9D7O - chains G and H of the 8 polymer chains in the assembly; structure by electron microscopy, 3.56 A resolution.

Chain G:
Name: CH103 Fab light chain
Organism: Homo sapiens
Notes: antibody fragment or engineered binder
Chain sequence (278 residues; numbered -18 to 261 plus 2 insertion-coded residues; 4 numbers in that range are skipped by the numbering (no residue carries them; nothing is unmodelled there); the number before each row is that of its first residue; numbers below 1 keep their minus sign (Met-18 is residue -18)):
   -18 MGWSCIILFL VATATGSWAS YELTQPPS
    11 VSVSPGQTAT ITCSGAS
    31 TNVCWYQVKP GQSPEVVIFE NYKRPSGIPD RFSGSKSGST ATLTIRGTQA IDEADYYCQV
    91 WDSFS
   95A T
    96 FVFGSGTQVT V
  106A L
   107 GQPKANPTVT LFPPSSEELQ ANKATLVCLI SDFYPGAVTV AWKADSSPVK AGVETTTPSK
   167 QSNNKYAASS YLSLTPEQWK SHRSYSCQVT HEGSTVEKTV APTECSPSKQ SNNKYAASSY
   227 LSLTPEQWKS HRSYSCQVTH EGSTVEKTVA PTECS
Not modelled in the structure: -18 to 1, 122-131, 149-157, 180-192, 203-261
Cystine bridges: Cys134-Cys193

Chain H:
Name: CH103 Fab heavy chain
Organism: Homo sapiens
Notes: antibody fragment or engineered binder
Chain sequence (245 residues; each row starts with the number of its first residue; a row labelled like 82A-82C holds insertion residues (82A, then the next letters in order); numbers below 1 keep their minus sign (Met-18 is residue -18)):
   -18 MGWSCIILFL VATATGVHSQ VQLQESGPGV VKSSETLSLT CTVSGGSMGG TYWSWLRLSP
    42 GKGLEWIGYI FHTGETNYSP SLKGRVSISV DTSEDQFSLR L
82A-82C RSV
    83 TAADTAVYFC ASLPRGQL
100A-100E VNAYF
   101 RNWGRGSLVS VTAASTKGPS VFPLAPSSKS TSGGTAALGC LVKDYFPEPV TVSWNSGALT
   161 SGVHTFPAVL QSSGLYSLSS VVTVPSSSLG TQTYICNVNH KPSNTKVDKK VEPKSCDK
Not modelled in the structure: -18 to 0, 125-138, 155-164, 183-195, 206-218

Interface between chain G and chain H:
Contacting residue pairs (48; chain G residue first):
  Thr31(G) - Val100A(H)
  Asn32(G) - Asn100B(H)  hydrogen bond
  Cys34(G) - Tyr100D(H)  hydrophobic
  Tyr36(G) - Tyr100D(H)
  Tyr36(G) - Phe100E(H)  hydrogen bond (side chain-backbone)
  Val38(G) - Leu39(H)  hydrophobic
  Ser43(G) - Gly104(H)
  Pro44(G) - Phe91(H)
  Pro44(G) - Trp103(H)
  Val46(G) - Tyr100D(H)  hydrophobic
  Phe49(G) - Tyr100D(H)  hydrophobic
  Glu50(G) - Asn100B(H)
  Tyr87(G) - Leu39(H)
  Tyr87(G) - Gly44(H)
  Tyr87(G) - Leu45(H)
  Gln89(G) - Ala100C(H)  hydrogen bond (side chain-backbone)
  Gln89(G) - Tyr100D(H)
  Gln89(G) - Phe100E(H)
  Trp91(G) - Leu100(H)
  Phe94(G) - Pro61(H)  hydrophobic
  Ser95(G) - Pro61(H)
  Thr95A(G) - Trp47(H)
  Thr95A(G) - Asn58(H)  hydrogen bond
  Thr95A(G) - Leu100(H)
  Phe96(G) - Ala100C(H)
  Phe96(G) - Phe100E(H)  hydrophobic
  Phe98(G) - Leu37(H)  hydrophobic
  Phe98(G) - Leu45(H)  hydrophobic
  Phe98(G) - Phe100E(H)  hydrophobic
  Phe118(G) - Leu124(H)  hydrophobic
  Phe118(G) - Gly139(H)
  Ser121(G) - Pro123(H)  hydrogen bond (side chain-backbone)
  Val133(G) - Ser179(H)
  Leu135(G) - Phe166(H)  hydrophobic
  Leu135(G) - Ser179(H)
  Leu135(G) - Val181(H)  hydrophobic
  Ile136(G) - Phe166(H)
  Glu160(G) - Val169(H)
  Glu160(G) - Leu170(H)
  Glu160(G) - Gln171(H)
  Glu160(G) - Ser172(H)  hydrogen bond (side chain-backbone)
  Thr162(G) - Val169(H)
  Ala174(G) - Phe166(H)
  Ser175(G) - Phe166(H)
  Tyr177(G) - Leu141(H)  hydrophobic
  Tyr177(G) - Val169(H)  hydrophobic
  Tyr177(G) - Leu178(H)  hydrogen bond (side chain-backbone)
  Tyr177(G) - Ser179(H)  hydrogen bond
Also at the interface, not in a pair above, chain G (33 interface residues in all): Gln42, Ser137, Ser165, Gln167, Ala173
Also at the interface, not in a pair above, chain H (33 interface residues in all): Leu95, Thr165, Pro167, Ala168, Ser177

Overview:
The chain G/chain H interface involves 33 residues from each chain; the contacts include 8 hydrogen bonds.
Polar contacts include Asn32(G)-Asn100B(H), Tyr36(G)-Phe100E(H) and Gln89(G)-Ala100C(H).
Here chain G is CH103 Fab light chain and chain H is CH103 Fab heavy chain, both from Homo sapiens. Entry 9D7O
(Cryo-EM structure of BG505 DS-SOSIP.664 with 1 CH103 Fab bound) was determined by electron microscopy
together with 9D7G, 9D7H, 9D7I and 9D7P from the same study.
